Entry 6HTC (X-ray diffraction, 2.80 A resolution); this record covers chains S and T of the 28 polymer chains in the assembly.

== Chain S ==
Molecule: Proteasome subunit alpha type-6
Organism: Saccharomyces cerevisiae (strain ATCC 204508 / S288c)
Notes: EC 3.4.25.1
UniProtKB: P40302 (PSA6_YEAST); residues 0-233 here correspond to UniProt positions 1-234 (UniProt number = residue number + 1)
Amino-acid sequence (234 residues; numbered 0 to 233; the number before each row is that of its first residue; numbering starts at 0):
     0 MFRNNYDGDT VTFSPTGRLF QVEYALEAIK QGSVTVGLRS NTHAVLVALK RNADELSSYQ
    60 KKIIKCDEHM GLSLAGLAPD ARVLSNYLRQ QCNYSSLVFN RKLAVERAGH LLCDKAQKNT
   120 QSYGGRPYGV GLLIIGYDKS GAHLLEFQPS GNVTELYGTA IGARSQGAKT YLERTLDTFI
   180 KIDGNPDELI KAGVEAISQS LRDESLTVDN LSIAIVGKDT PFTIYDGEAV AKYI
Not modelled in the structure: 0-2
Curated features (UniProtKB/Swiss-Prot):
  - modified residue: Ser13 (Phosphoserine)
  - cross-link: Lys190 (Glycyl lysine isopeptide (Lys-Gly) (interchain with G-Cter in ubiquitin))

== Chain T ==
Molecule: Probable proteasome subunit alpha type-7
Organism: Saccharomyces cerevisiae (strain ATCC 204508 / S288c)
Notes: EC 3.4.25.1
UniProtKB: P21242 (PSA7_YEAST); residues -3 to 284 here correspond to UniProt positions 1-288 (UniProt number = residue number + 4)
Amino-acid sequence (288 residues; numbered -3 to 284; the number before each row is that of its first residue; numbers below 1 keep their minus sign (Met-3 is residue -3)):
    -3 MTSIGTGYDL SNSVFSPDGR NFQVEYAVKA VENGTTSIGI KCNDGVVFAV EKLITSKLLV
    57 PQKNVKIQVV DRHIGCVYSG LIPDGRHLVN RGREEAASFK KLYKTPIPIP AFADRLGQYV
   117 QAHTLYNSVR PFGVSTIFGG VDKNGAHLYM LEPSGSYWGY KGAATGKGRQ SAKAELEKLV
   177 DHHPEGLSAR EAVKQAAKII YLAHEDNKEK DFELEISWCS LSETNGLHKF VKGDLLQEAI
   237 DFAQKEINGD DDEDEDDSDN VMSSDDENAP VATNANATTD QEGDIHLE
Not modelled in the structure: -3 to 1, 245-284
Curated features (UniProtKB/Swiss-Prot):
  - modified residue: Thr-2 (N-acetylthreonine)

== Interface between chain S and chain T ==
Pairs across the interface (64):
  Asn4(S) - Leu6(T)
  Tyr5(S) - Asp5(T)  hydrogen bond
  Tyr5(S) - Leu6(T)  hydrophobic
  Thr9(S) - Arg126(T)
  Val10(S) - Gln19(T)
  Val10(S) - Asn123(T)
  Val10(S) - Ser124(T)
  Val10(S) - Val125(T)
  Val10(S) - Arg126(T)
  Thr11(S) - Leu6(T)
  Thr11(S) - Gln19(T)
  Phe12(S) - Gln19(T)  hydrogen bond (backbone-side chain)
  Phe12(S) - Tyr22(T)
  Phe12(S) - Ala23(T)  hydrophobic
  Phe12(S) - Arg126(T)
  Phe12(S) - Pro127(T)
  Phe12(S) - Gly129(T)
  Ser13(S) - Tyr22(T)
  Pro14(S) - Tyr22(T)  hydrophobic
  Pro14(S) - Lys25(T)
  Thr15(S) - Lys25(T)
  Gly16(S) - Tyr22(T)
  Gly16(S) - Lys25(T)
  Gly16(S) - Ala26(T)
  Leu18(S) - Leu77(T)  hydrophobic
  Leu18(S) - Arg126(T)
  His109(S) - Arg82(T)
  Cys112(S) - Arg82(T)
  Asp113(S) - Arg82(T)  salt bridge
  Asp113(S) - Asn86(T)
  Gln116(S) - Pro79(T)
  Gln116(S) - Asp80(T)
  Gln116(S) - His83(T)  hydrogen bond
  Thr119(S) - Arg126(T)  hydrogen bond (backbone-side chain)
  Gln120(S) - His83(T)
  Gln120(S) - His119(T)
  Gln120(S) - Val125(T)
  Gln120(S) - Arg126(T)  hydrogen bond (backbone-backbone)
  Gln120(S) - Phe128(T)
  Ser121(S) - Ser124(T)
  Tyr122(S) - Ser124(T)  hydrogen bond (backbone-backbone)
  Ser149(S) - Pro79(T)
  Gly150(S) - Pro79(T)
  Asn151(S) - Ile78(T)
  Asn151(S) - Pro79(T)
  Thr153(S) - Leu55(T)
  Thr153(S) - Asn60(T)
  Glu154(S) - Val56(T)
  Glu154(S) - Lys59(T)
  Glu154(S) - Asn60(T)  hydrogen bond (backbone-side chain)
  Leu155(S) - Leu54(T)
  Leu155(S) - Leu55(T)
  Leu155(S) - Val56(T)
  Tyr156(S) - Leu54(T)  hydrogen bond (backbone-backbone)
  Tyr156(S) - Leu55(T)
  Tyr156(S) - Val56(T)
  Tyr156(S) - Pro57(T)
  Gly157(S) - Leu54(T)
  Lys168(S) - Leu54(T)
  Leu171(S) - Leu54(T)
  Glu172(S) - Ser52(T)  hydrogen bond
  Glu172(S) - Lys53(T)  hydrogen bond (side chain-backbone)
  Glu172(S) - Leu54(T)
  Leu175(S) - Lys53(T)
Interface residues without a listed pair, chain S (34 interface residues in all): Arg38, Glu105, Phe178

== Summary ==
34 residues of chain S and 30 residues of chain T are in contact; the contacts include 10 hydrogen bonds and 1
salt bridge. Among the polar pairs are Asp113(S)-Arg82(T), Tyr5(S)-Asp5(T) and Phe12(S)-Gln19(T).
Chain S is Proteasome subunit alpha type-6 and chain T is Probable proteasome subunit alpha type-7, both from
Saccharomyces cerevisiae (strain ATCC 204508 / S288c); the structure, Yeast 20S proteasome with human beta2c
(S171G) in complex with ONX 0914, was determined by X-ray diffraction, deposited together with 6HTB, 6HTD,
6HTP, 6HTR, 6HUB, 6HUC and 30 further entries.
